PDB entry 7TPG | electron microscopy, 3.23 A resolution | chains H and L of the 3 polymer chains in the assembly

== Chain H ==
Name: Fab Heavy (H) Chain
Source organism: Homo sapiens
Notes: antibody fragment or engineered binder
Sequence (235 residues; each row starts with the number of its first residue):
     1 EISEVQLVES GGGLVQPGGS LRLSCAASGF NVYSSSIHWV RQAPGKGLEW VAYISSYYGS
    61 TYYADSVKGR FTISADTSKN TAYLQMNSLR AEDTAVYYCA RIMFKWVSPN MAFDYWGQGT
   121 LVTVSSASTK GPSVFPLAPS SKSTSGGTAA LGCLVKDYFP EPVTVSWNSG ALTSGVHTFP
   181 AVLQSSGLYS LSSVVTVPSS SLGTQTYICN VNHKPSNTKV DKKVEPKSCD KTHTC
Disordered / not traced: 1-4, 124-235
Disulfide bonds: Cys-25/Cys-99

== Chain L ==
Name: Fab Light (L) Chain
Source organism: Homo sapiens
Notes: antibody fragment or engineered binder
Sequence (215 residues; numbered 1 to 215; the number before each row is that of its first residue):
     1 SDIQMTQSPS SLSASVGDRV TITCRASQSV SSAVAWYQQK PGKAPKLLIY SASSLYSGVP
    61 SRFSGSRSGT DFTLTISSLQ PEDFATYYCQ QSYYSLVTFG QGTKVEIKRT VAAPSVFIFP
   121 PSDSQLKSGT ASVVCLLNNF YPREAKVQWK VDNALQSGNS QESVTEQDSK DSTYSLSSTL
   181 TLSKADYEKH KVYACEVTHQ GLSSPVTKSF NRGEC
Disordered / not traced: 1, 106-215
Disulfide bonds: Cys-24/Cys-89

== Interface between chain H and chain L ==
Residue-residue contacts - 29 pairs, chain H then chain L:
  Val-40(H) with Phe-99(L), hydrophobic
  Gln-42(H) with Gln-39(L), hydrogen bond
  Leu-48(H) with Tyr-88(L), hydrophobic; Phe-99(L)
  Trp-50(H) with Leu-96(L), hydrophobic; Val-97(L), hydrophobic; Phe-99(L), hydrophobic
  Tyr-53(H) with Ser-95(L), hydrogen bond
  Tyr-62(H) with Ser-95(L)
  Tyr-63(H) with Leu-96(L)
  Tyr-98(H) with Gln-39(L)
  Met-103(H) with Leu-47(L), hydrophobic; Tyr-50(L), hydrophobic; Tyr-56(L), hydrophobic
  Val-107(H) with Tyr-50(L)
  Ser-108(H) with Tyr-50(L); Ser-51(L)
  Asn-110(H) with Ala-33(L); Ser-92(L); Tyr-93(L)
  Met-111(H) with Ser-92(L), hydrogen bond (backbone-side chain)
  Ala-112(H) with Tyr-37(L)
  Phe-113(H) with Tyr-37(L), hydrogen bond (backbone-side chain); Leu-47(L); Gln-90(L); Phe-99(L), hydrophobic
  Asp-114(H) with Tyr-56(L)
  Trp-116(H) with Pro-45(L), hydrogen bond (side chain-backbone)
  Gly-117(H) with Ala-44(L)
Interface residues without a listed pair, chain H (23 interface residues in all): Lys-46, Gly-47, Asp-65, Pro-109, Tyr-115
Interface residues without a listed pair, chain L (21 interface residues in all): Asp-2, Ala-35, Lys-43, Gln-101

== Overview ==
Chain H and chain L form an interface of 23 and 21 residues respectively, with 5 hydrogen bonds. Polar
contacts include Gln-42(H)/Gln-39(L), Tyr-53(H)/Ser-95(L) and Met-111(H)/Ser-92(L).
Chain H is Fab Heavy (H) Chain and chain L is Fab Light (L) Chain, both from Homo sapiens; the structure,
Single-Particle Cryo-EM Structure of the WaaL O-antigen ligase in its ligand bound state, was determined by
electron microscopy (same publication as 7TPJ).
